6QFX - chain A; structure by X-ray diffraction, 1.32 A resolution.

# Chain A
Molecule: Carbonic anhydrase 2
From: Homo sapiens
Notes: EC 4.2.1.1
Reference sequence: P00918 (CAH2_HUMAN); numbering as in UniProt (aligned over 3-260)
Sequence (260 residues; each row starts with the number of its first residue):
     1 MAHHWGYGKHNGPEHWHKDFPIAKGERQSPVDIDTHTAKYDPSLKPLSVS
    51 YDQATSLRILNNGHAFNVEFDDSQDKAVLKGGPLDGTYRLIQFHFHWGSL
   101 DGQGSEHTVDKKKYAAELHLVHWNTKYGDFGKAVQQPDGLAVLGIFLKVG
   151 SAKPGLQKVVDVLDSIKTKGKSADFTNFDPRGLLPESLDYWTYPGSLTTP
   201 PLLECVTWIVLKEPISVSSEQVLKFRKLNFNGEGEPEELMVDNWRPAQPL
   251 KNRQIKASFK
Unresolved in the structure: 1-3, 260
Construct notes: initiating methionine (1); expression tag (2)
Bound ions: Zn2+: H94, H96, H119 (together with JR3)
Residues lining bound ligands: JR3 (2-(9-chloranyl-2',3',4',5',6'-pentamethyl-4-oxidanyl-7-oxidanylidene-spiro[1$l4,8-diaza-9$l8-iridabicyclo[4.3.0]nona-1,3,5-triene-9,1'-1$l8-iridapentacyclo[2.2.0.01,3.01,5.02,6]hexane]-8-yl)-N-(4-sulfamoylphenyl)ethanamide): N67, I91, Q92, H94, H96, E106, H119, V121, F130, G131, V134, V142, S196, L197, T198, T199, P201, W208
Swiss-Prot annotation at these positions:
  - active site: H64 (Proton donor/acceptor)
  - binding site (Zn(2+)): H94, H96, H119
  - binding site (substrate): T198, T199
  - site: Y7 (Fine-tunes the proton-transfer properties of H-64), N62 (Fine-tunes the proton-transfer properties of H-64), N67 (Fine-tunes the proton-transfer properties of H-64), Q92 (Involved in the binding of some activators, including histamine and L-histidine)
  - modified residue (Phosphoserine): S165, S172

# Overview
Chain A binds compound JR3. The Zn2+ site is built by H94, H96 and H119. From UniProt: active-site residue
H64, 3 Zn2+-binding residues and substrate-binding residues T198 and T199.
Chain A is Carbonic anhydrase 2 (Homo sapiens); the structure, Human carbonic anhydrase II with bound IrCp*
complex (cofactor 10) to generate an artificial transfer hydrogenase ..., was determined by X-ray diffraction,
deposited together with 6QFU, 6QFV and 6QFW.
